8TEU - chains X and Y of the 24 polymer chains in the assembly; structure by electron microscopy, 4.01 A resolution (low resolution: residue-level contacts below are approximate; hydrogen-bond / salt-bridge calls are withheld).

== Chain X (and Y) ==
Name: Triplex capsid protein 2
From: Human herpesvirus 5 strain AD169
Notes: chain Y of this document is another copy of the same molecule, construct and numbering; everything in this record applies to it too
Reference sequence: P16728 (TRX2_HCMVA); residues 1-306 here = UniProt positions 1-306
Amino-acid sequence (306 residues; row label = number of the first residue in the row):
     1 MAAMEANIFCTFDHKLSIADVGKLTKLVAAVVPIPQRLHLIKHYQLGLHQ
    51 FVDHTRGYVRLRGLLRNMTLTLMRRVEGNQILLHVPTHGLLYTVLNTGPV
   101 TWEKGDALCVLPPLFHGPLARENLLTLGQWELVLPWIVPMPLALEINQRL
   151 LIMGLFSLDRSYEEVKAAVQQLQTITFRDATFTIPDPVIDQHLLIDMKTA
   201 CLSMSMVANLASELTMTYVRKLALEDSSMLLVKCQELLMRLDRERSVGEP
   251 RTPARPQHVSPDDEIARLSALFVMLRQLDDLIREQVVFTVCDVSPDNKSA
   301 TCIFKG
Not modelled in the structure: 242-252 (chain Y: 1-2, 116-121, 246-258)

== Chain X / chain Y interface ==
Residue-residue contacts (106; chain X residue first):
  His88(X) - His88(Y)
  Gly89(X) - His88(Y)
  Leu90(X) - Thr87(Y)
  Glu145(X) - Arg276(Y)
  Gln148(X) - Ser269(Y)
  Gln148(X) - Phe272(Y)
  Gln148(X) - Val273(Y)
  Gln148(X) - Arg276(Y)
  Leu151(X) - Phe272(Y)
  Ile152(X) - Leu268(Y)
  Ile152(X) - Phe272(Y)
  Leu155(X) - Leu268(Y)
  Phe156(X) - Pro261(Y)
  Phe156(X) - Glu264(Y)
  Phe156(X) - Ile265(Y)
  Leu158(X) - Tyr218(Y)
  Leu158(X) - Leu222(Y)
  Asp159(X) - Lys221(Y)
  Arg160(X) - Val259(Y)
  Arg160(X) - Glu264(Y)
  Glu164(X) - Pro261(Y)
  Ala168(X) - Ile265(Y)
  Gln171(X) - Asp262(Y)
  Gln171(X) - Ile265(Y)
  Met197(X) - Leu222(Y)
  Lys198(X) - Asp226(Y)
  Lys198(X) - Ser228(Y)
  Lys198(X) - Leu231(Y)
  Cys201(X) - Thr215(Y)
  Cys201(X) - Leu222(Y)
  Leu202(X) - Leu230(Y)
  Met204(X) - Ala211(Y)
  Met204(X) - Thr215(Y)
  Met204(X) - Phe272(Y)
  Ser205(X) - Thr215(Y)
  Ser205(X) - Cys234(Y)
  Ser205(X) - Leu238(Y)
  Ala208(X) - Ser212(Y)
  Asn209(X) - Leu237(Y)
  Asn209(X) - Leu241(Y)
  Ala211(X) - Ala208(Y)
  Glu213(X) - Arg245(Y)
  Leu214(X) - Leu155(Y)
  Thr215(X) - Leu155(Y)
  Thr215(X) - Ser205(Y)
  Thr215(X) - Ala208(Y)
  Met216(X) - Ala208(Y)
  Met216(X) - Asn209(Y)
  Tyr218(X) - Leu155(Y)
  Tyr218(X) - Ser157(Y)
  Tyr218(X) - Leu158(Y)
  Tyr218(X) - Lys198(Y)
  Tyr218(X) - Cys201(Y)
  Tyr218(X) - Ser205(Y)
  Val219(X) - Ser205(Y)
  Val219(X) - Met206(Y)
  Arg220(X) - Asn209(Y)
  Lys221(X) - Leu158(Y)
  Lys221(X) - Asp159(Y)
  Leu222(X) - Leu158(Y)
  Asp226(X) - Lys198(Y)
  Leu230(X) - Thr199(Y)
  Leu231(X) - Leu202(Y)
  Cys234(X) - Leu202(Y)
  Cys234(X) - Met206(Y)
  Leu237(X) - Arg267(Y)
  Leu237(X) - Ala270(Y)
  Leu238(X) - Met206(Y)
  Leu238(X) - Asn209(Y)
  Leu238(X) - Leu210(Y)
  Leu238(X) - Arg267(Y)
  Met239(X) - Glu213(Y)
  Ala254(X) - Tyr162(Y)
  Arg255(X) - Tyr162(Y)
  Arg255(X) - Glu164(Y)
  Pro256(X) - Asp159(Y)
  Pro256(X) - Val165(Y)
  Val259(X) - Glu164(Y)
  Val259(X) - Ala168(Y)
  Pro261(X) - Ile152(Y)
  Pro261(X) - Ala168(Y)
  Pro261(X) - Gln171(Y)
  Glu264(X) - Ile152(Y)
  Ile265(X) - Gln148(Y)
  Ile265(X) - Arg149(Y)
  Leu268(X) - Gln148(Y)
  Leu268(X) - Leu151(Y)
  Ser269(X) - Gln148(Y)
  Leu271(X) - Met204(Y)
  Phe272(X) - Gln148(Y)
  Phe272(X) - Leu151(Y)
  Phe272(X) - Met204(Y)
  Phe272(X) - Leu281(Y)
  Phe272(X) - Ile282(Y)
  Leu275(X) - Met204(Y)
  Leu275(X) - Leu278(Y)
  Leu275(X) - Ile282(Y)
  Arg276(X) - Ile282(Y)
  Leu278(X) - Leu275(Y)
  Asp279(X) - Leu275(Y)
  Asp279(X) - Ile282(Y)
  Asp279(X) - Arg283(Y)
  Ile282(X) - Phe272(Y)
  Arg283(X) - Asp279(Y)
  Cys291(X) - Arg37(Y)
  Lys305(X) - Gly306(Y)
Interface residues without a listed pair, chain X (66 interface residues in all): Leu144, Leu172, Met206, Val207, Pro253, Asp280, Ile303
Interface residues without a listed pair, chain Y (70 interface residues in all): Phe156, Leu172, Leu193, Val207, Thr217, Ser260, Ala266, Leu271, Glu284

== Summary ==
66 residues of chain X face 70 of chain Y across their interface.
Both chains are Triplex capsid protein 2 (Human herpesvirus 5 strain AD169). Entry 8TEU (Human cytomegalovirus
portal vertex, non-infectious enveloped particle (NIEP) configuration 2 - inverted (NC2-inv)) was determined
by electron microscopy, deposited together with 8TEP, 8TES, 8TET and 8TEW.
